4TLX - chains B and C of the 4 polymer chains in the assembly; structure by X-ray diffraction, 2.23 A resolution.

Chain B (and C):
Name: KtzI
Source organism: Kutzneria sp. 744
Notes: chain C of this document is another copy of the same molecule, construct and numbering; everything in this record applies to it too
Reference sequence: A8CF85 (A8CF85_9PSEU); residues 3-424 here = UniProt positions 3-424
Sequence (443 residues; row label = number of the first residue in the row; numbers below 1 keep their minus sign (Met-18 is residue -18)):
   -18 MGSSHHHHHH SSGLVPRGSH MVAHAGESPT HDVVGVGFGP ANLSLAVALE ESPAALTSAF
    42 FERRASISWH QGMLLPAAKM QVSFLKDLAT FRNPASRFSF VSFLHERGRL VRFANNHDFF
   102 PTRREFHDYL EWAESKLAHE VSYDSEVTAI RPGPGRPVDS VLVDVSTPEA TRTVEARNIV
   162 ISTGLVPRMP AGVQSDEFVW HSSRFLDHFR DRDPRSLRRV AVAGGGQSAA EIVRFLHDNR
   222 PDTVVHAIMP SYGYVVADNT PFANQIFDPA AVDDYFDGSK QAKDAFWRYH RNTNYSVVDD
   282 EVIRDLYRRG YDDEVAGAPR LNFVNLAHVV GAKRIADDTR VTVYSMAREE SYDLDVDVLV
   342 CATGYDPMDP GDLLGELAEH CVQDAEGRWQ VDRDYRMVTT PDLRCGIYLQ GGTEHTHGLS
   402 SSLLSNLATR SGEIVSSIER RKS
Unresolved in the structure: -18 to 9
Construct notes: initiating methionine (-18); expression tag (-17 to 2)
Metal / ion sites: K+ site 1: Leu30, Glu31, Ser33, Ala35; K+ site 2: Glu115, Ser116, Leu118, His120
Residues lining bound ligands:
  - dihydroflavine-adenine dinucleotide (FDA): Val17, Gly18, Phe19, Gly20, Pro21, Ala22, Asn23, Phe42, Glu43, Arg44, Arg45, Ser49, Trp50, His51, Met54, Met61, Gln62, Val63, Arg104, Ser126, Glu127, Val128, Ser163, Thr164, Gly165, Leu166, Tyr346, Leu354, Gln391, Ser403, Leu404, Leu405, Ser406
  - NADP (NAP; NADP nicotinamide-adenine-dinucleotide phosphate): Met54, Ala59, Lys60, Met61, Gln62, Arg104, Arg169, Pro171, Ala204, Gly205, Gly206, Gly207, Gln208, Ser209, Ala210, Glu212, Ile229, Met230, Pro231, Arg272, Asn275, Tyr276, Ser277, Ala308, His309, Val310, Ala343, Thr344, Gly345, Tyr346, Leu404
  - L-ornithine (ORN): Gln62, Val63, Lys67, Asn240, Asn245, Phe248, Thr274, Asn275, Leu404, Ser406
What the authors report for this chain:
  - binding site for NADP: Glu212, Tyr270, Asn275
  - binding site for dihydroflavine-adenine dinucleotide: His51
  - binding site for L-ornithine: Lys67, Asn245, Asn275, Ser406

How chain B and chain C interact:
Residue-residue contacts - 82 pairs, chain B then chain C:
  Pro231(B) - Tyr270(C)
  Ser232(B) - Tyr270(C)
  Ser232(B) - His271(C)
  Tyr233(B) - Gln246(C)
  Tyr233(B) - Ile247(C)  hydrophobic
  Tyr233(B) - Ala252(C)
  Tyr233(B) - Asp255(C)  hydrogen bond
  Tyr233(B) - Phe267(C)  hydrophobic
  Tyr233(B) - His271(C)  hydrogen bond (backbone-side chain)
  Gly234(B) - Phe243(C)
  Gly234(B) - His271(C)
  Tyr235(B) - Phe243(C)  hydrophobic
  Tyr235(B) - Ala244(C)
  Val236(B) - Asp239(C)
  Val236(B) - Tyr270(C)
  Val236(B) - His271(C)
  Val236(B) - Asn273(C)
  Val237(B) - Asp239(C)  hydrogen bond (backbone-side chain)
  Val237(B) - Thr241(C)
  Asp239(B) - Val236(C)
  Asp239(B) - Val237(C)  hydrogen bond (side chain-backbone)
  Thr241(B) - Val237(C)
  Thr241(B) - Asp281(C)
  Thr241(B) - Ile284(C)
  Thr241(B) - Arg285(C)
  Pro242(B) - Ile284(C)
  Pro242(B) - Arg285(C)
  Pro242(B) - Tyr288(C)  hydrophobic
  Phe243(B) - Gly234(C)
  Phe243(B) - Tyr235(C)  hydrophobic
  Phe243(B) - Ile284(C)
  Phe243(B) - Leu287(C)  hydrophobic
  Phe243(B) - Tyr288(C)
  Phe243(B) - Phe304(C)  hydrophobic
  Ala244(B) - Tyr235(C)
  Gln246(B) - Tyr233(C)
  Gln246(B) - Tyr288(C)  hydrogen bond
  Ile247(B) - Tyr233(C)  hydrophobic
  Ala252(B) - Tyr233(C)
  Asp255(B) - Tyr233(C)  hydrogen bond
  Gly259(B) - Ala328(C)
  Ser260(B) - Met327(C)  hydrogen bond (side chain-backbone)
  Ser260(B) - Ala328(C)  hydrogen bond (backbone-backbone)
  Ser260(B) - Glu330(C)
  Gln262(B) - Tyr325(C)  hydrogen bond
  Gln262(B) - Met327(C)
  Gln262(B) - Glu330(C)
  Ala263(B) - Met327(C)
  Ala263(B) - Ala328(C)  hydrophobic
  Ala266(B) - Leu307(C)  hydrophobic
  Phe267(B) - Tyr233(C)  hydrophobic
  Phe267(B) - Leu307(C)  hydrophobic
  Tyr270(B) - Pro231(C)
  Tyr270(B) - Ser232(C)
  Tyr270(B) - Val236(C)
  His271(B) - Ser232(C)
  His271(B) - Tyr233(C)  hydrogen bond (side chain-backbone)
  His271(B) - Gly234(C)  hydrogen bond (side chain-backbone)
  His271(B) - Val236(C)
  Asn273(B) - Val236(C)
  Asn273(B) - Asn273(C)
  Asp281(B) - Thr241(C)
  Ile284(B) - Thr241(C)
  Ile284(B) - Pro242(C)
  Ile284(B) - Phe243(C)
  Arg285(B) - Thr241(C)
  Arg285(B) - Pro242(C)
  Leu287(B) - Phe243(C)  hydrophobic
  Tyr288(B) - Pro242(C)  hydrophobic
  Tyr288(B) - Phe243(C)
  Tyr288(B) - Gln246(C)  hydrogen bond
  Phe304(B) - Phe243(C)  hydrophobic
  Leu307(B) - Ala266(C)  hydrophobic
  Leu307(B) - Phe267(C)  hydrophobic
  Tyr325(B) - Gln262(C)  hydrogen bond
  Met327(B) - Ser260(C)  hydrogen bond (backbone-side chain)
  Met327(B) - Gln262(C)
  Ala328(B) - Gly259(C)
  Ala328(B) - Ser260(C)  hydrogen bond (backbone-backbone)
  Ala328(B) - Ala263(C)  hydrophobic
  Glu330(B) - Ser260(C)
  Glu330(B) - Gln262(C)
Also at the interface, not in a pair above, chain B (39 interface residues in all): Asn240, Asp258, Arg269
Also at the interface, not in a pair above, chain C (37 interface residues in all): Asn240

Overview:
39 residues of chain B and 37 residues of chain C are in contact; the contacts include 15 hydrogen bonds.
Among the polar pairs are Tyr233(B)-Asp255(C), Tyr233(B)-His271(C) and Val237(B)-Asp239(C). From the paper: a
binding site for L-ornithine at Lys67(B), Asn245(B) and Asn275(B) among others; a binding site for NADP at
Glu212(B), Tyr270(B) and Asn275(B).
Both chains are KtzI (Kutzneria sp. 744). Entry 4TLX (Kutzneria sp. 744 ornithine N-hydroxylase,
KtzI-FADred-NADP+-L-orn) was determined by X-ray diffraction together with 4TLZ, 4TM0, 4TM1, 4TM3 and 4TM4
from the same study.
